Entry 6TZ0 (electron microscopy, 2.80 A resolution); this record covers chains A and B.

== Chain A ==
Protein: RNA-dependent RNA Polymerase
Organism: Bombyx mori cytoplasmic polyhedrosis virus
Notes: EC 2.7.7.48
UniProtKB: Q993A4 (Q993A4_CPVBM); residues 1-1225 here = UniProt positions 1-1225
Amino-acid sequence (1225 residues; numbered 1 to 1225; the number before each row is that of its first residue):
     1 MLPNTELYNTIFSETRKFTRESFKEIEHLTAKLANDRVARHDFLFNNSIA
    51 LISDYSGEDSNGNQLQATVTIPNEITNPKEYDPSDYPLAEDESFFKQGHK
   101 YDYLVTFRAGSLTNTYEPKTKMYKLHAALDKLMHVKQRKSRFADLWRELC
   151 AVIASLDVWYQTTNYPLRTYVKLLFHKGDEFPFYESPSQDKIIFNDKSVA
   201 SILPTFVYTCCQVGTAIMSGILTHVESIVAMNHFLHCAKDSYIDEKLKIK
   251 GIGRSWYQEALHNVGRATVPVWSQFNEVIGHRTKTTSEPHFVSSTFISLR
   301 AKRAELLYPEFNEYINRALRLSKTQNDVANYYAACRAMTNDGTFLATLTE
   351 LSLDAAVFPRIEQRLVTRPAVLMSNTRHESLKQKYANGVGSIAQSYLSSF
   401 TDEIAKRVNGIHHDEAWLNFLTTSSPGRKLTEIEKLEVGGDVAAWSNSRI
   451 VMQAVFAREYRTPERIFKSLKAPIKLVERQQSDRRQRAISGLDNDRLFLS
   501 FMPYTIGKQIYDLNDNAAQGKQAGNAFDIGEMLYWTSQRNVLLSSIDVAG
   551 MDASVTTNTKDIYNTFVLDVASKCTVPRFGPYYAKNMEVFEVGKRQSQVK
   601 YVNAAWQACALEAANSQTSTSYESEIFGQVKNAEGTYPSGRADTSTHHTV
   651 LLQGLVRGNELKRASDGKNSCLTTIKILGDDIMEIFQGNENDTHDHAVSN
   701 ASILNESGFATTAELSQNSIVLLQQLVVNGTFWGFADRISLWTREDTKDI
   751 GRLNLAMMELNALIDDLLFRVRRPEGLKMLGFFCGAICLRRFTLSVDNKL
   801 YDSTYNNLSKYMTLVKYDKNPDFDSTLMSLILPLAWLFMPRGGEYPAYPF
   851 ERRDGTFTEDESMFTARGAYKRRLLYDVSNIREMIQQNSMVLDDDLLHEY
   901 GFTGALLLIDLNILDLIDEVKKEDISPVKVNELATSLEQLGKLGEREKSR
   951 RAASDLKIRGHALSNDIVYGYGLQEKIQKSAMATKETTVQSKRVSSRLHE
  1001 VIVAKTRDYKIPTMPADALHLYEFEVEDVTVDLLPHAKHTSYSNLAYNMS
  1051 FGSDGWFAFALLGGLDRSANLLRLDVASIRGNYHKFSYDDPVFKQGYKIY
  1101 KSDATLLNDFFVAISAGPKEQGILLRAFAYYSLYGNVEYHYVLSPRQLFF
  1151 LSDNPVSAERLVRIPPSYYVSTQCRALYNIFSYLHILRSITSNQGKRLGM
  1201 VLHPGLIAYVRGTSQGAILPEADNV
Not modelled in the structure: 1-4, 1213-1225

== Chain B ==
Protein: Viral structural protein 4
Organism: Bombyx mori cytoplasmic polyhedrosis virus
UniProtKB: Q9IR43 (Q9IR43_CPVBM); residues 1-561 here = UniProt positions 1-561
Amino-acid sequence (561 residues; row label = number of the first residue in the row):
     1 MFAIDPLKHSKLYEEYGLYLRPHQINQEIKPTTIKKKELAPTIRSIKYAS
    51 LIHSMLAKHAARHNGTLINPRMYADMITLGNTKVTVTKGTPKAQIDTLKM
   101 NGLTVVSKSRRNNKKKPVSDTTATIDENTDDIVTYKALTEMSTLIESFRL
   151 PSGLALIIFDDEKYQSLIPNYINQLIAYTQPHIIPTWQGIADFSDTYLRS
   201 YFKRPFELTASNLAAPQKYNLSPMTRSIFNNTGREDAVIRKLYGYGEYVF
   251 IRYEGCLITWTGIYGEVTMMVNLSKRDLGLDVGDDYLKEYKKLLFYGVIT
   301 DAIPSGISARSTIMKISPHKMMNPSGGALAVLSKFLEAVVSTNVINATLV
   351 VYAEKGAGKTSFLSTYAEQLSLASGQVVGHLSSDAYGRWLAKNKDVEEPS
   401 FAYDYVLSLDTDDNESYYEQKASELLISHGISEVAQYELLSVRKKIKMMD
   451 EMNEVLIAQLENADTHSERNFYYMVSTGKTTPRTLIVEGHFNAQDATIAR
   501 TDTTVLLRTINDTTQAMRDRQRGGVVQLFLRDTYYRLLPALHTTVYPFEM
   551 LESIRRWKWVH
Not modelled in the structure: 24-39, 88-130, 561

== How chain A and chain B interact ==
Pairs across the interface - 136 pairs, chain A then chain B:
  A89(A) with Y473(B)
  E90(A) with T477(B); K479(B)
  D91(A) with N346(B), hydrogen bond; S476(B); T477(B), hydrogen bond (backbone-backbone); G478(B)
  S93(A) with I345(B); N346(B); T477(B)
  F94(A) with R500(B)
  F95(A) with Y473(B)
  K96(A) with Y473(B)
  Q97(A) with A463(B); R469(B); N470(B); Y473(B), hydrogen bond (backbone-side chain)
  D354(A) with R469(B), salt bridge
  F358(A) with R469(B); R500(B)
  P359(A) with A496(B), hydrophobic
  I361(A) with I457(B), hydrophobic; L460(B), hydrophobic; E461(B); A493(B); A496(B), hydrophobic
  R364(A) with I457(B)
  L365(A) with I457(B), hydrophobic; A493(B), hydrophobic; L537(B), hydrophobic
  T367(A) with N453(B); R536(B); L537(B)
  R368(A) with Y535(B), hydrogen bond (side chain-backbone); R536(B); L538(B), hydrogen bond (side chain-backbone); P539(B)
  R377(A) with S325(B); T544(B), hydrogen bond (side chain-backbone); Y546(B); E549(B), salt bridge
  H378(A) with D301(B); I303(B); R508(B); Y546(B)
  A454(A) with N64(B), hydrogen bond (backbone-side chain)
  V455(A) with N64(B)
  R458(A) with N64(B), hydrogen bond; G65(B); T66(B); N170(B); Q174(B)
  R461(A) with N173(B); A177(B)
  T462(A) with N170(B), hydrogen bond; N173(B), hydrogen bond
  E464(A) with S166(B)
  F467(A) with E162(B); G326(B); G327(B); A330(B)
  L470(A) with K334(B)
  K471(A) with A330(B); S333(B); K334(B)
  A472(A) with K334(B), hydrogen bond (backbone-side chain)
  P473(A) with D502(B)
  R496(A) with K334(B)
  T557(A) with D495(B); L541(B)
  N558(A) with L537(B); P539(B)
  D561(A) with L541(B)
  R578(A) with I176(B), hydrogen bond (side chain-backbone); A177(B); T179(B), hydrogen bond (side chain-backbone); Q180(B); P181(B)
  Y583(A) with I158(B); Q165(B), hydrogen bond; I176(B), hydrophobic; I183(B), hydrophobic
  K585(A) with D160(B); I183(B)
  N586(A) with D160(B)
  E588(A) with W187(B)
  F590(A) with T300(B); D301(B); A302(B)
  K594(A) with A302(B)
  R595(A) with Y264(B); G265(B); E266(B), hydrogen bond (side chain-backbone); V267(B); A302(B)
  A613(A) with L541(B)
  A614(A) with A540(B); L541(B); H542(B); T543(B)
  N615(A) with T543(B)
  S616(A) with L541(B), hydrogen bond (side chain-backbone); H542(B)
  Q617(A) with D502(B), hydrogen bond (side chain-backbone); T504(B)
  S619(A) with T501(B), hydrogen bond (side chain-backbone); D502(B)
  F627(A) with I345(B)
  G628(A) with N343(B)
  Q629(A) with N343(B), hydrogen bond (backbone-backbone); V344(B)
  V630(A) with R500(B)
  K631(A) with V344(B); N346(B); R500(B); D502(B)
  N632(A) with R500(B); T501(B)
  A633(A) with D495(B); R500(B)
  E634(A) with D495(B), hydrogen bond (backbone-backbone); A496(B), hydrogen bond (backbone-backbone); H542(B), salt bridge
  E932(A) with R62(B); H63(B); N64(B), hydrogen bond (side chain-backbone)
  L933(A) with N64(B)
  S936(A) with N64(B), hydrogen bond; T66(B)
  Q939(A) with L67(B); I68(B), hydrogen bond (side chain-backbone); N69(B); P70(B)
  L943(A) with N69(B); R71(B); Y178(B)
Interface residues without a listed pair, chain A (77 interface residues in all): E92, K121, L353, R360, E362, Q363, V366, E379, N387, A457, E459, P463, A584, Q596, S621, E623, T935
Interface residues without a listed pair, chain B (91 interface residues in all): T186, Q188, P304, S305, G306, A328, V331, R443, L456, M474, N492, T497, I498, T503, V545

== Overview ==
77 residues of chain A and 91 residues of chain B are in contact, with 24 hydrogen bonds and 3 salt bridges.
Among the polar pairs are D354(A)-R469(B), R377(A)-E549(B) and E634(A)-H542(B).
Here chain A is RNA-dependent RNA Polymerase and chain B is Viral structural protein 4, both from Bombyx mori
cytoplasmic polyhedrosis virus. Entry 6TZ0 (In situ structure of BmCPV RNA-dependent RNA polymerase at
abortive state) was determined by electron microscopy together with 6TY8, 6TY9, 6TZ1 and 6TZ2 from the same
study.
